PDB entry 4CCN | X-ray diffraction, 2.23 A resolution | chains A and C of the 4 polymer chains in the assembly

# Chain A
Protein: Bifunctional lysine-specific demethylase and histidyl-hydroxylase NO66
Source organism: Homo sapiens
Notes: EC 1.14.11.-, 1.14.11.27; fragment: catalytic domain, residues 183-641
UniProtKB: Q9H6W3 (NO66_HUMAN); numbering as in UniProt (aligned over 183-641)
Chain sequence (467 residues; each row starts with the number of its first residue):
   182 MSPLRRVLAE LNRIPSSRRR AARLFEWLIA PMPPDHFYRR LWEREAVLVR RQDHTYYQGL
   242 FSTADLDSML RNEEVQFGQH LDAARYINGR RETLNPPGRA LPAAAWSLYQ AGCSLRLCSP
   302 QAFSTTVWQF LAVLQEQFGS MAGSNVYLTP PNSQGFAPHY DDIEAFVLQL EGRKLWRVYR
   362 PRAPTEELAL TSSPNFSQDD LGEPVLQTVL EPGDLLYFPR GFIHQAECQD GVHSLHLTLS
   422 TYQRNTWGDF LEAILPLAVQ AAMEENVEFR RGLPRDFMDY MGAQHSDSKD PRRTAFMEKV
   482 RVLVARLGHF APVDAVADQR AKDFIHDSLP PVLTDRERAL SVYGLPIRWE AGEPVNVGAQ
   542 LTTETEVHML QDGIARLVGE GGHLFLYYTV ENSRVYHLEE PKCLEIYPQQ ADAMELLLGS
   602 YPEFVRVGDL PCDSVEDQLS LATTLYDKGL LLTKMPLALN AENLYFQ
Not modelled in the structure: 532, 641-648
Differences from the reference sequence: expression tag (182, 642-648); engineered mutation Cys299 (Leu in Q9H6W3), Ser300 (Cys in Q9H6W3), Ala364 (Val in Q9H6W3)
Curated features (UniProtKB/Swiss-Prot):
  - binding site (Fe cation): His340, Asp342, His405
  - natural variant: Ala364 (V364A: this construct carries the variant)
Metal / ion sites: Mn2+: His340, Asp342, His405 (together with N-oxalylglycine)
Small-molecule neighbours: N-oxalylglycine (OGA): Tyr328, Phe337, His340, Asp342, Val348, Lys355, Trp357, His405, Ala407, His417, Thr419
From the paper describing this entry:
  - mutagenesis - Y577A: decreased catalytic activity with 60S ribosomal protein L8 (chain C)

# Chain C
Protein: 60S ribosomal protein L8
UniProtKB: P62917 (RL8_HUMAN); numbering as in UniProt (aligned over 205-239)
Chain sequence (35 residues; row label = number of the first residue in the row):
   205 NPVEHPFGGG NHQHICKPST IRRDAPAGRK VGLIA
Not modelled in the structure: 205-212, 223-239
Differences from the reference sequence: engineered mutation Cys220 (Gly in P62917)
Curated features (UniProtKB/Swiss-Prot):
  - modified residue: His216 (3S: -3-hydroxyhistidine)
  - cross-link: Lys234 (Glycyl lysine isopeptide (Lys-Gly) (interchain with G-Cter in SUMO2))
  - mutagenesis: His209 (H209A/G: No incorporation into translating E.coli polysomes; ribosomes assembled normally. Significantly reduced translational activity)

# How chain A and chain C interact
Cross-chain cystine bridges: Cys299(A)-Cys220(C)
Pairs across the interface (35):
  Gly259(A) - Pro222(C)
  Gln260(A) - Cys220(C)
  Gln260(A) - Lys221(C)
  Gln260(A) - Pro222(C)
  Arg272(A) - Gly213(C)  hydrogen bond (side chain-backbone)
  Arg272(A) - Gly214(C)  hydrogen bond (side chain-backbone)
  Arg272(A) - Asn215(C)
  Thr274(A) - Gly213(C)
  Arg297(A) - Gly214(C)  hydrogen bond (side chain-backbone)
  Arg297(A) - Asn215(C)  hydrogen bond (side chain-backbone)
  Arg297(A) - Gln217(C)
  Cys299(A) - Gln217(C)  hydrogen bond (side chain-backbone)
  Cys299(A) - Cys220(C)  disulfide
  Ser300(A) - Cys220(C)  hydrogen bond
  Met322(A) - His218(C)
  Met322(A) - Ile219(C)  hydrophobic
  Gly324(A) - His218(C)
  Asn326(A) - His216(C)  hydrogen bond
  Asn326(A) - Gln217(C)  hydrogen bond (side chain-backbone)
  Tyr328(A) - His216(C)  hydrogen bond
  Phe337(A) - Gly214(C)
  Phe337(A) - Asn215(C)
  His340(A) - Asn215(C)  hydrogen bond
  Asp342(A) - Asn215(C)
  Asp342(A) - His216(C)  hydrogen bond (side chain-backbone)
  Ile344(A) - His216(C)
  Asn376(A) - Gly213(C)
  Asn376(A) - Asn215(C)  hydrogen bond
  Thr419(A) - His216(C)
  Ser421(A) - His216(C)  hydrogen bond
  Ser421(A) - His218(C)  hydrogen bond
  Thr422(A) - His218(C)
  Gln424(A) - His218(C)
  Gln424(A) - Ile219(C)
  Tyr577(A) - Ile219(C)
Other interface residues (no listed pair), chain A (24 interface residues in all): Ala323, Ser325, Ser374

# In short
24 residues of chain A and 10 residues of chain C are in contact; the contacts include 1 disulfide bond and 14
hydrogen bonds. Among the polar pairs are Arg272(A)-Gly213(C), Arg272(A)-Gly214(C) and Arg297(A)-Gly214(C).
Bound to chain A: N-oxalylglycine. The paper reports that Y577A of chain A reduces catalytic activity with 60S
ribosomal protein L8 (chain C).
Here chain A is Bifunctional lysine-specific demethylase and histidyl-hydroxylase NO66 (Homo sapiens) and
chain C is 60S ribosomal protein L8. Entry 4CCN (60S ribosomal protein L8 histidine hydroxylase (NO66
L299C/C300S) in complex with Mn(II), N-oxalylglycine (NOG) and 60S ...) was determined by X-ray diffraction,
deposited together with 4BXF, 4CCM, 4CCO and 4CUG.
